7FID - chains B and E of the 7 polymer chains in the assembly; structure by electron microscopy, 2.44 A resolution.

[Chain B (and E)]
Molecule: Lon protease
Source organism: Meiothermus taiwanensis
Notes: EC 3.4.21.53; chain E of this document is another copy of the same molecule, construct and numbering; everything in this record applies to it too
Reference sequence: A0A059VAZ3 (A0A059VAZ3_9DEIN); numbering as in UniProt (aligned over 1-793)
Sequence (806 residues; each row starts with the number of its first residue):
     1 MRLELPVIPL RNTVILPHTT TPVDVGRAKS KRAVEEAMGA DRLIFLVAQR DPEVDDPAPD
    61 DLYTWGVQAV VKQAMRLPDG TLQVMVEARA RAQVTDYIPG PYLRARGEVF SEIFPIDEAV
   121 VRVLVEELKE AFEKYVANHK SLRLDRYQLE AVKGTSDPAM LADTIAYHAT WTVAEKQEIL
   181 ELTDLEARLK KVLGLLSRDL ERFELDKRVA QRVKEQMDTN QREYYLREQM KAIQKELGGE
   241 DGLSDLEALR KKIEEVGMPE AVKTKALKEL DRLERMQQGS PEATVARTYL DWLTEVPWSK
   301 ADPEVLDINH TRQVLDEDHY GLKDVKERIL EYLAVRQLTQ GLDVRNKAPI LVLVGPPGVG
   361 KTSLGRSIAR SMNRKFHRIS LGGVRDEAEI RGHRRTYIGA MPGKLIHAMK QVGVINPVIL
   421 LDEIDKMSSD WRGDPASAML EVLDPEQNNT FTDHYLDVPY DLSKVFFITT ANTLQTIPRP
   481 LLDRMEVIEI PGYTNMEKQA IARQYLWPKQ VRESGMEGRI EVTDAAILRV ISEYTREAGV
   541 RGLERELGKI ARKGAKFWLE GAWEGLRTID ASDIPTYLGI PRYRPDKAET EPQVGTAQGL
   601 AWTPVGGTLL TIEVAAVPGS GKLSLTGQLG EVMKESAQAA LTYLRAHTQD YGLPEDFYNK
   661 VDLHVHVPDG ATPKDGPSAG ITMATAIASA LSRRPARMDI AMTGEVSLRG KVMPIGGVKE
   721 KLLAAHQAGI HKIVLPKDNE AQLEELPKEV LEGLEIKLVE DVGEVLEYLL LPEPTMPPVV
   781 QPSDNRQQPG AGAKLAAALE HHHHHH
Disordered / not traced: 1, 781-806
Construct notes: expression tag (794-806)
Small-molecule neighbours: ATP-gamma-S (AGS; phosphothiophosphoric acid-adenylate ester): D318, H319, Y320, L322, P356, P357, G358, V359, G360, K361, T362, S363, E423, Y493, I501, Y505, K509, V540, R541
Reported in the primary citation:
  - catalytic residues: S678 (citing earlier work)

[Interface between chain B and chain E]
Contacting residue pairs (16; chain B residue first):
  D117(B) with R143(E); L144(E), hydrogen bond (side chain-backbone); D145(E)
  A119(B) with R146(E)
  V120(B) with H139(E); K140(E); R146(E)
  R198(B) with Q221(E); Y225(E), hydrogen bond
  E201(B) with R222(E)
  R202(B) with Q221(E); R222(E); Y225(E); L226(E)
  L205(B) with R222(E); L226(E), hydrophobic
Interface residues without a listed pair, chain B (10 interface residues in all): D184, E186, K190
Interface residues without a listed pair, chain E (11 interface residues in all): Q229

[Overview]
The interface between chain B and chain E involves 10 residues on one side and 11 on the other; the contacts
include 2 hydrogen bonds. Polar pairs include D117(B)-L144(E) and R198(B)-Y225(E). Bound to chain B:
ATP-gamma-S. The paper reports the catalytic residue S678(B).
Both chains are Lon protease (Meiothermus taiwanensis). Entry 7FID (Processive cleavage of substrate at
individual proteolytic active sites of the Lon proteasecomplex (conformation 1)) was determined by electron
microscopy together with 7EV4, 7EV6, 7FIE and 7FIZ from the same study.
